Entry 9OH7 (X-ray diffraction, 2.00 A resolution); this record covers chains A and G of the 4 polymer chains in the assembly.

Chain A (and G):
Protein: Azurin
Source organism: Pseudomonas aeruginosa PAO1
Notes: chain G of this document is another copy of the same molecule, construct and numbering; everything in this record applies to it too
Reference sequence: P00282 (AZUR_PSEAE); residues 1-128 here correspond to UniProt positions 21-148 (UniProt number = residue number + 20)
Sequence (128 residues; numbered 1 to 128; the number before each row is that of its first residue):
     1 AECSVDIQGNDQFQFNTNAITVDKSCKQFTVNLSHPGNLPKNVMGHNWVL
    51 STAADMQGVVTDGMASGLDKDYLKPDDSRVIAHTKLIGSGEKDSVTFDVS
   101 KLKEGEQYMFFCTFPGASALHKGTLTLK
Construct notes: engineered mutation Phe13 (Met33 in P00282), Ala117 (His137 in P00282), His121 (Met141 in P00282)
Cystine bridges: Cys3-Cys26
Bound ions: Cu ion site 1: Ala1, His83 (together with 2-amino-2-hydroxymethyl-propane-1,3-diol); Cu ion site 2: His46, Cys112, His121
UniProt features mapped onto this chain:
  - binding site (Cu cation): His46, Cys112

How chain A and chain G interact:
Contacting residue pairs - 10 pairs, chain A then chain G:
  Asn42(A) - Leu39(G)
  Asn42(A) - Val43(G)
  Val43(A) - Pro40(G)
  Met64(A) - Tyr72(G)
  Met64(A) - Phe114(G)  hydrophobic
  Met64(A) - Pro115(G)  hydrophobic
  Ala65(A) - Gly116(G)
  Tyr72(A) - Val43(G)
  Phe114(A) - Val43(G)  hydrophobic
  Pro115(A) - Asn42(G)
Also at the interface, not in a pair above, chain A (9 interface residues in all): Phe13, Gly116

In short:
9 residues of chain A face 8 of chain G across their interface. Ala1(A) and His83(A) coordinate Cu ion site 1.
The Cu ion site 2 is built by His46(A), Cys112(A) and His121(A). UniProt lists Cu cation-binding residues
His46(A) and Cys112(A) on chain A.
Both chains are Azurin (Pseudomonas aeruginosa PAO1). Entry 9OH7 (M13F/H117A/M121H Azurin with Cu(II), pH 7.4)
was determined by X-ray diffraction together with 9OH6 from the same study.
